1WBJ - chains A and B; structure by X-ray diffraction, 1.50 A resolution.

Chain A:
Molecule: Tryptophan synthase alpha chain
Organism: Salmonella typhimurium
Notes: EC 4.2.1.20
UniProt: P00929 (TRPA_SALTY); numbering as in UniProt (aligned over 1-268)
Amino-acid sequence (268 residues; row label = number of the first residue in the row):
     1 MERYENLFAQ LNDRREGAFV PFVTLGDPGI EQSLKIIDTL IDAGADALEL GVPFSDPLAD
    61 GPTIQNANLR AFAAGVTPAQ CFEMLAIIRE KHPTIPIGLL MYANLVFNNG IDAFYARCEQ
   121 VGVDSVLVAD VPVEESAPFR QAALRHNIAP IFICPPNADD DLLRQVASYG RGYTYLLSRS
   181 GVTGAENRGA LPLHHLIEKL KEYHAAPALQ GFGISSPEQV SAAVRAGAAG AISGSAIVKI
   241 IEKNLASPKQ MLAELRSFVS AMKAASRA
Disordered / not traced: 268
Curated features (UniProtKB/Swiss-Prot):
  - active site (Proton acceptor): Glu49, Asp60
Ligand contacts: sn-glycerol-3-phosphate (G3P): Phe22, Glu49, Ile64, Leu100, Tyr175, Arg179, Thr183, Gly184, Ala185, Phe212, Gly213, Ile214, Ile232, Ser233, Gly234, Ser235

Chain B:
Molecule: Tryptophan synthase beta chain
Organism: Salmonella typhimurium
Notes: EC 4.2.1.20
UniProt: P00933 (TRPB_SALTY); residues 2-397 here correspond to UniProt positions 1-396 (UniProt number = residue number - 1)
Amino-acid sequence (396 residues; numbered 2 to 397; the number before each row is that of its first residue):
     2 TTLLNPYFGE FGGMYVPQIL MPALNQLEEA FVSAQKDPEF QAQFADLLKN YAGRPTALTK
    62 CQNITAGTRT TLYLKREDLL HGGAHKTNQV LGQALLAKRM GKSEIIAETG AGQHGVASAL
   122 ASALLGLKCR IYMGAKDVER QSPNVFRMRL MGAEVIPVHS GSATLKDACN EALRDWSGSY
   182 ETAHYMLGTA AGPHPYPTIV REFQRMIGEE TKAQILDKEG RLPDAVIACV GGGSNAIGMF
   242 ADFINDTSVG LIGVEPGGHG IETGEHGAPL KHGRVGIYFG MKAPMMQTAD GQIEESYSIS
   302 AGLDFPSVGP QHAYLNSIGR ADYVSITDDE ALEAFKTLCR HEGIIPALES SHALAHALKM
   362 MREQPEKEQL LVVNLSGRGD KDIFTVHDIL KARGEI
Disordered / not traced: 392-397
Covalent attachments: pyridoxal phosphate (PLP) linked to Lys87
Metal / ion sites: Na+: Gly232, Phe306, Ser308
Ligand contacts: pyridoxal phosphate (PLP): Ala85, His86, Gln114, Thr190, Cys230, Val231, Gly232, Gly233, Gly234, Ser235, Asn236, Gly303, Leu304, Ala348, Glu350, Ser351, Ser377, Gly378

Interface between chain A and chain B:
Pairs across the interface (65):
  Pro53(A) with Gln293(B), hydrogen bond (backbone-side chain)
  Phe54(A) with Gly292(B); Gln293(B)
  Ser55(A) with Lys167(B); Gln293(B), hydrogen bond (backbone-side chain); Ile294(B), hydrogen bond (side chain-backbone)
  Asp56(A) with Lys167(B), salt bridge; Asp168(B); Asn171(B), hydrogen bond; Tyr279(B); Ile294(B)
  Pro57(A) with Arg175(B), hydrogen bond (backbone-side chain)
  Leu58(A) with Leu174(B), hydrophobic; Arg175(B)
  Asp60(A) with Arg175(B), hydrogen bond (backbone-side chain)
  Gln65(A) with Ser161(B); Arg175(B)
  Phe72(A) with Gln293(B)
  Thr77(A) with Asp291(B)
  Pro78(A) with Asp291(B)
  Ala103(A) with Ile278(B), hydrophobic
  Asn104(A) with Gly277(B); Ile278(B), hydrogen bond (side chain-backbone); Gln288(B), hydrogen bond; Gly292(B), hydrogen bond (side chain-backbone); Ile294(B)
  Leu105(A) with Asp291(B); Gly292(B)
  Phe107(A) with Val276(B); Gly277(B); Ile278(B), hydrophobic; Lys283(B)
  Asn108(A) with Arg275(B), hydrogen bond; Gln288(B); Ala290(B), hydrogen bond (side chain-backbone); Asp291(B); Gly292(B)
  Ala129(A) with Pro18(B)
  Asp130(A) with Tyr16(B); Val17(B), hydrogen bond (backbone-backbone); Pro18(B)
  Pro132(A) with Met15(B); Val17(B); Gln19(B); Met22(B), hydrophobic
  Val133(A) with Gln19(B), hydrogen bond (backbone-side chain)
  Glu134(A) with Gln19(B), hydrogen bond; Met22(B)
  Glu135(A) with Tyr8(B), hydrogen bond; Gly14(B); Met15(B), hydrogen bond (side chain-backbone); Tyr16(B), hydrogen bond
  Pro155(A) with Gln19(B)
  Asn157(A) with Ile20(B), hydrogen bond (side chain-backbone); Pro23(B); Tyr181(B), hydrogen bond
  Leu162(A) with Gln19(B)
  Ser180(A) with Ile20(B); Ser178(B); Gly179(B); Tyr181(B)
  Gly181(A) with Ile20(B); Ser178(B), hydrogen bond (backbone-backbone); Gly179(B)
  Val182(A) with Arg175(B)
Other interface residues (no listed pair), chain A (33 interface residues in all): Ala59, Val131, Phe139, Ile153, Arg179
Other interface residues (no listed pair), chain B (34 interface residues in all): Thr2, Glu172, Thr289

Overview:
33 residues of chain A face 34 of chain B across their interface, with 20 hydrogen bonds and 1 salt bridge.
Polar pairs include Asp56(A)-Lys167(B), Pro53(A)-Gln293(B) and Ser55(A)-Gln293(B). Ligands of chain A:
sn-glycerol-3-phosphate. Pyridoxal phosphate is covalently linked to Lys87(B).
Here chain A is Tryptophan synthase alpha chain and chain B is Tryptophan synthase beta chain, both from
Salmonella typhimurium. Entry 1WBJ (wildtype tryptophan synthase complexed with glycerol phosphate) was
determined by X-ray diffraction (same publication as 1TJP, 1TJR and 1RD5).
